4ZPV - chains H and R of the 3 polymer chains in the assembly; structure by X-ray diffraction, 3.20 A resolution.

# Chain H
Protein: D12 Fab Heavy chain
From: Mus musculus
Notes: antibody fragment or engineered binder
Chain sequence (216 residues; each row starts with the number of its first residue; note: 1 number in that range is skipped by the numbering (no residue carries it; nothing is unmodelled there); a row labelled like 82A-82C holds insertion residues (82A, then the next letters in order)):
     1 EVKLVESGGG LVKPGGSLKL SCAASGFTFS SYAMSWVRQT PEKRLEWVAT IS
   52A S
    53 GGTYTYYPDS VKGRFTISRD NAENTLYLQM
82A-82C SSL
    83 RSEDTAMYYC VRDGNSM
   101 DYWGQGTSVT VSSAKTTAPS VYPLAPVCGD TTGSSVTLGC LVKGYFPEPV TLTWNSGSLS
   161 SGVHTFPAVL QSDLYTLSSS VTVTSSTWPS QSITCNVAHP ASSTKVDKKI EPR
Unresolved in the structure: 129-131

# Chain R
Protein: Spike glycoprotein
From: Human coronavirus EMC (isolate United Kingdom/H123990006/2012)
UniProt: K9N5Q8 (SPIKE_CVEMC); residue numbers follow UniProt; this construct covers 381-588
Chain sequence (208 residues; numbered 381 to 588; the number before each row is that of its first residue):
   381 VECDFSPLLS GTPPQVYNFK RLVFTNCNYN LTKLLSLFSV NDFTCSQISP AAIASNCYSS
   441 LILDYFSYPL SMKSDLSVSS AGPISQFNYK QSFSNPTCLI LATVPHNLTT ITKPLKYSYI
   501 NKCSRFLSDD RTEVPQLVNA NQYSPCVSIV PSTVWEDGDY YRKQLSPLEG GGWLVASGST
   561 VAMTEQLQMG FGITVQYGTD TNSVCPKL
Disulfide bonds: Cys383-Cys407, Cys425-Cys478, Cys503-Cys526
Covalent attachments: N-acetylglucosamine (NAG) linked to Asn410, Asn487
Swiss-Prot annotation at these positions:
  - glycosylation (N-linked (GlcNAc...) asparagine): Asn410, Asn487

# Interface between chain H and chain R
Pairs across the interface - 18 pairs, chain H then chain R:
  Ser31(H) with Tyr540(R)
  Tyr32(H) with Arg542(R)
  Thr50(H) with Trp535(R)
  Ser52(H) with Glu536(R)
  Ser52A(H) with Glu536(R); Asp539(R), hydrogen bond
  Gly53(H) with Glu536(R), hydrogen bond (backbone-side chain)
  Gly54(H) with Glu536(R)
  Thr55(H) with Glu536(R)
  Tyr56(H) with Lys496(R); Trp535(R)
  Tyr58(H) with Lys496(R), hydrogen bond; Trp535(R), hydrogen bond (side chain-backbone)
  Gly96(H) with Trp535(R)
  Asn97(H) with Ser528(R), hydrogen bond (side chain-backbone); Ile529(R); Lys543(R), hydrogen bond
  Ser98(H) with Lys543(R)
Interface residues without a listed pair, chain H (16 interface residues in all): Ala33, Asp95, Asp101
Interface residues without a listed pair, chain R (12 interface residues in all): Leu495, Val530, Pro531

# Summary
Chain H and chain R form an interface of 16 and 12 residues respectively; the contacts include 6 hydrogen
bonds. Among the polar pairs are Ser52A(H)-Asp539(R), Gly53(H)-Glu536(R) and Tyr58(H)-Lys496(R).
N-acetylglucosamine is covalently linked to Asn410(R) and Asn487(R).
Chain H is D12 Fab Heavy chain (Mus musculus) and chain R is Spike glycoprotein (Human coronavirus EMC
(isolate United Kingdom/H123990006/2012)); the structure, Structure of MERS-Coronavirus Spike Receptor-binding
Domain (England1 Strain) in Complex with Vaccine-Elicited Murine Neutralizing Antibody D12 ..., was determined
by X-ray diffraction (same publication as 4ZPT and 4ZPW).
